2BSR - chains A and C of the 3 polymer chains in the assembly; structure by X-ray diffraction, 2.30 A resolution.

Chain A:
Molecule: HLA class I histocompatibility antigen, B-27 alpha chain precursor
From: Homo sapiens
UniProt: P03989 (1B27_HUMAN); residues 1-276 here correspond to UniProt positions 25-300 (UniProt number = residue number + 24)
Amino-acid sequence (276 residues; each row starts with the number of its first residue):
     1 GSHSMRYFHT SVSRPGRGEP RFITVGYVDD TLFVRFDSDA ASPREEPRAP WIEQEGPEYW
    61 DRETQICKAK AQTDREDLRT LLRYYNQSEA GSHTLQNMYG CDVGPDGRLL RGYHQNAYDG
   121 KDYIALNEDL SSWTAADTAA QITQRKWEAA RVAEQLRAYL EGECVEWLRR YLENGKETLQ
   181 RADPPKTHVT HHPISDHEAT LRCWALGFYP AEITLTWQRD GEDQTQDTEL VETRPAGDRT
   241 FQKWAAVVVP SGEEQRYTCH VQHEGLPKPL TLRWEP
Sequence notes: conflict N116 (Asp140 in P03989)
Disulfide bonds: C101-C164, C203-C259

Chain C:
Molecule: Epstein-barr nuclear antigen-6
UniProt: P03204 (EBN6_EBV); residues 1-9 here correspond to UniProt positions 258-266 (UniProt number = residue number + 257)
Amino-acid sequence (9 residues; each row starts with the number of its first residue):
     1 RRIYDLIEL

Interface between chain A and chain C:
Pairs across the interface (39):
  Y7(A) - R1(C)  hydrogen bond (side chain-backbone)
  Y7(A) - R2(C)  hydrogen bond (side chain-backbone)
  H9(A) - R2(C)  hydrogen bond
  T24(A) - R2(C)  hydrogen bond
  E45(A) - R2(C)  salt bridge
  Y59(A) - R1(C)
  R62(A) - R1(C)
  R62(A) - R2(C)
  R62(A) - Y4(C)
  E63(A) - R1(C)
  E63(A) - R2(C)  salt bridge
  I66(A) - I3(C)
  I66(A) - Y4(C)  hydrophobic
  C67(A) - R2(C)  hydrogen bond
  T73(A) - I7(C)
  T73(A) - E8(C)
  E76(A) - E8(C)
  D77(A) - I7(C)
  D77(A) - E8(C)
  D77(A) - L9(C)  hydrogen bond (side chain-backbone)
  T80(A) - L9(C)
  L81(A) - L9(C)  hydrophobic
  Y84(A) - L9(C)  hydrogen bond (side chain-backbone)
  Y99(A) - R2(C)
  Y99(A) - I3(C)  hydrogen bond (side chain-backbone)
  T143(A) - L9(C)  hydrogen bond (side chain-backbone)
  K146(A) - L9(C)  hydrogen bond (side chain-backbone)
  W147(A) - I7(C)
  W147(A) - E8(C)  hydrogen bond (side chain-backbone)
  W147(A) - L9(C)
  V152(A) - I7(C)  hydrophobic
  Q155(A) - D5(C)  hydrogen bond
  L156(A) - I3(C)  hydrophobic
  Y159(A) - R1(C)  hydrogen bond (side chain-backbone)
  Y159(A) - R2(C)
  Y159(A) - I3(C)  hydrophobic
  E163(A) - R1(C)  salt bridge
  W167(A) - R1(C)
  Y171(A) - R1(C)  hydrogen bond (side chain-backbone)
Interface residues without a listed pair, chain A (32 interface residues in all): M5, V25, V34, Q65, L95, Y123
Interface residues without a listed pair, chain C (9 interface residues in all): L6

Overview:
32 residues of chain A face 9 of chain C across their interface; the contacts include 14 hydrogen bonds and 3
salt bridges. Polar contacts include E45(A)-R2(C), E63(A)-R2(C) and E163(A)-R1(C).
Chain A is HLA class I histocompatibility antigen, B-27 alpha chain precursor (Homo sapiens) and chain C is
Epstein-barr nuclear antigen-6; the structure, Crystal structures and KIR3DL1 recognition of three
immunodominant viral peptides complexed to HLA-B2705, was determined by X-ray diffraction together with 2BSS
and 2BST from the same study.
